Entry 7LTS (X-ray diffraction, 2.32 A resolution); this record covers chains A and B of the 4 polymer chains in the assembly.

[Chain A]
Name: TP-methylase family protein
Organism: Shewanella oneidensis
UniProt: Q8EGW3 (Q8EGW3_SHEON); residues 1-263 here = UniProt positions 1-263
Amino-acid sequence (263 residues; each row starts with the number of its first residue):
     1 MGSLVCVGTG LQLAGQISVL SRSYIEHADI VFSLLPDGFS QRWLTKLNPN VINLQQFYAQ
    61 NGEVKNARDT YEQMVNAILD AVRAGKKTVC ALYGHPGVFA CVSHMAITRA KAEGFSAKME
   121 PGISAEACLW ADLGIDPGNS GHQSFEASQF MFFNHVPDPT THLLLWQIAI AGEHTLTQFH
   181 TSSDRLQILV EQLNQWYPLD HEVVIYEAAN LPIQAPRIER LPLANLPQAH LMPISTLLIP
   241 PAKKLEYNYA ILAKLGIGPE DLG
Disordered / not traced: 1
Differences from the reference sequence: engineered mutation Ala67 (Arg in Q8EGW3)
Small-molecule neighbours: S-adenosylhomocysteine (SAH): Leu11, Tyr93, Gly94, His95, Val98, Phe99, Ala100, Ser124, Ala125, Trp166, Gln167, Tyr206, Glu207, Ala208, Asn210, Pro233, Ile234, Ser235, Thr236
From the paper describing this entry:
  - mutagenesis - Y58F (10-fold), Y71F (100-fold), Y93F: decreased catalytic activity
  - mutagenesis - Y93F (3.8-fold): decreased binding to SAM
  - mutagenesis - Y58F/Y71F: abolished catalytic activity
  - catalytic residues: Tyr58, Tyr71

[Chain B]
Name: LigA domain-containing protein
Organism: Shewanella oneidensis
UniProt: Q8EGW2 (Q8EGW2_SHEON); numbering as in UniProt (aligned over 1-71)
Amino-acid sequence (73 residues; each row starts with the number of its first residue; numbers below 1 keep their minus sign (His-1 is residue -1)):
    -1 HHMSGLSDFF TQLGQDAQLM EDYKQNPEAV MRAHGLTDEQ INAVMTGDME KLKTLSGDSS
    59 YQSYLVISHG NGD
Disordered / not traced: -1, 71
Differences from the reference sequence: expression tag (-1 to 0)
From the paper describing this entry:
  - conformationally variable residues: Leu53 to Asp71

[Interface between chain A and chain B]
Contacting residue pairs (58; chain A residue first):
  Leu13(A) - Phe8(B)  hydrophobic
  Leu13(A) - Thr9(B)
  Leu13(A) - Gly12(B)
  Ala14(A) - Thr9(B)
  Ala14(A) - Gln13(B)
  Gly15(A) - Gly12(B)
  Arg22(A) - Gln13(B)
  Leu35(A) - Thr52(B)  hydrogen bond (backbone-side chain)
  Pro36(A) - Lys51(B)
  Pro36(A) - Thr52(B)  hydrogen bond (backbone-side chain)
  Asp37(A) - Lys49(B)
  Asp37(A) - Leu50(B)
  Asp37(A) - Thr52(B)
  Gly38(A) - Leu50(B)  hydrogen bond (backbone-backbone)
  Phe39(A) - Ser5(B)
  Phe39(A) - Phe8(B)  hydrophobic
  Phe39(A) - Lys49(B)
  Phe39(A) - Leu50(B)  hydrophobic
  Arg42(A) - Ser5(B)  hydrogen bond
  Arg42(A) - Asp6(B)  salt bridge
  Trp43(A) - Thr9(B)
  Gln55(A) - Thr52(B)  hydrogen bond
  Gln55(A) - Leu53(B)  hydrogen bond (side chain-backbone)
  Tyr58(A) - Gly55(B)
  Tyr58(A) - Ser58(B)
  Ala59(A) - Leu53(B)
  Ala67(A) - Ser58(B)
  Ala67(A) - Tyr62(B)
  Arg68(A) - Ile65(B)
  Tyr71(A) - Ser58(B)
  Tyr71(A) - Tyr59(B)  hydrogen bond (side chain-backbone)
  Tyr71(A) - Tyr62(B)  hydrophobic
  Phe99(A) - Tyr59(B)
  Ala100(A) - Tyr59(B)
  Cys101(A) - Tyr62(B)  hydrophobic
  Glu146(A) - Gln60(B)
  Glu146(A) - Leu63(B)
  Ser148(A) - Gln60(B)  hydrogen bond
  Gln149(A) - Leu63(B)
  Phe152(A) - Val64(B)  hydrophobic
  Phe153(A) - His67(B)
  Gln167(A) - Asp56(B)
  Gln167(A) - Tyr59(B)
  Gln167(A) - Gln60(B)
  Ile170(A) - Asp56(B)
  Ile170(A) - Ser57(B)
  Ile170(A) - Gln60(B)  hydrogen bond (backbone-side chain)
  Glu173(A) - Ser57(B)  hydrogen bond
  Glu173(A) - Gln60(B)  hydrogen bond (backbone-side chain)
  Asn210(A) - Lys51(B)
  Pro212(A) - Phe8(B)
  Pro212(A) - Leu11(B)  hydrophobic
  Ile213(A) - Phe8(B)  hydrophobic
  Ile213(A) - Leu11(B)  hydrophobic
  Ile213(A) - Tyr21(B)
  Ile213(A) - Val42(B)  hydrophobic
  Pro233(A) - Ser54(B)
  Pro233(A) - Asp56(B)
Also at the interface, not in a pair above, chain A (37 interface residues in all): Lys46, Thr70, Met105, Gly172, Leu211
Also at the interface, not in a pair above, chain B (32 interface residues in all): Ser2, Leu4, Met47, Glu48, Ser61, Gly68

[Overview]
The interface between chain A and chain B involves 37 residues on one side and 32 on the other, with 11
hydrogen bonds and 1 salt bridge. Polar contacts include Arg42(A)-Asp6(B), Leu35(A)-Thr52(B) and
Pro36(A)-Thr52(B). Ligands of chain A: S-adenosylhomocysteine. The paper reports catalytic residues Tyr58(A)
and Tyr71(A); Y58F, Y71F and Y93F of chain A reduce catalytic activity.
Chain A is TP-methylase family protein and chain B is LigA domain-containing protein, both from Shewanella
oneidensis; the structure, Structure of the alpha-N-methyltransferase (SonM mutant R67A) and RiPP precursor
(SonA) heteromeric complex (with SAH), was determined by X-ray diffraction, deposited together with 7LTC,
7LTE, 7LTF, 7LTH and 7LTR.
